8JLB - chains D and I of the 10 polymer chains in the assembly; structure by electron microscopy, 2.36 A resolution.

Chain D:
Molecule: Histone H2B type 1-J
From: Homo sapiens
UniProtKB: P06899 (H2B1J_HUMAN); residues 0-125 here correspond to UniProt positions 1-126 (UniProt number = residue number + 1)
Sequence (129 residues; numbered -3 to 125; the number before each row is that of its first residue; numbers below 1 keep their minus sign (Gly-3 is residue -3)):
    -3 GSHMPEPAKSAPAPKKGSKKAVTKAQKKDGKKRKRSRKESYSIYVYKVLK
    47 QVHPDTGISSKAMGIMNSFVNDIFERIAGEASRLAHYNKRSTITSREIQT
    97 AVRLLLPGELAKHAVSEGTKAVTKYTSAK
Unresolved in the structure: -3 to 31, 125
Construct notes: expression tag (-3 to -1)
Swiss-Prot annotation at these positions:
  - modified residue: Pro1 (N-acetylproline), Glu2 (ADP-ribosyl glutamic acid), Lys5 (N6-(2-hydroxyisobutyryl)lysine), Ser6 (ADP-ribosylserine), Lys11 (N6-(beta-hydroxybutyryl)lysine), Lys12 (N6-(2-hydroxyisobutyryl)lysine), Ser14 (Phosphoserine), Lys15 (N6-acetyllysine), Lys16 (N6-(beta-hydroxybutyryl)lysine), Lys20 (N6-(2-hydroxyisobutyryl)lysine), Lys23 (N6-(2-hydroxyisobutyryl)lysine), Lys24 (N6-(2-hydroxyisobutyryl)lysine), Lys34 (N6-(2-hydroxyisobutyryl)lysine), Glu35 (PolyADP-ribosyl glutamic acid), Ser36 (Phosphoserine), Lys43 (N6-(2-hydroxyisobutyryl)lysine), Lys46 (N6-(2-hydroxyisobutyryl)lysine), Lys57 (N6,N6-dimethyllysine), Arg79 (Dimethylated arginine), Lys85 (N6,N6,N6-trimethyllysine) and 6 more in UniProt
  - glycosylation: Ser112 (O-linked (GlcNAc) serine)
  - cross-link (Glycyl lysine isopeptide (Lys-Gly)): Lys5 (interchain with G-Cter in SUMO2), Lys20 (interchain with G-Cter in SUMO2), Lys34 (interchain with G-Cter in ubiquitin), Lys120 (interchain with G-Cter in ubiquitin)

Chain I:
Molecule: 145-nt DNA strand
From: synthetic construct
Sequence (145 nucleotides; each row starts with the number of its first residue; numbers below 1 keep their minus sign (DA-72 is residue -72)):
   -72 ATCAGAATCCCGGTGCCGAGGCCGCTCAATTGGTCGTAGACAGCTCTAGC
   -22 ACCGCTTAAACGCACGTACGCGCTGTCCCCCGCGTTTTAACCGCCAAGGG
    28 GATTACTCCCTAGTCTCCAGGCACGTGTCAGATATATACATCGAT

Chain D / chain I interface:
Pairs across the interface (10):
  Ser32(D) - DT30(I)  phosphate contact
  Tyr42(D) - DG-53(I)  hydrogen bond to the phosphate
  Tyr42(D) - DG-52(I)  phosphate contact
  Gly53(D) - DG-53(I)  phosphate contact
  Ile54(D) - DA-54(I)  sugar contact
  Ile54(D) - DG-53(I)  hydrogen bond to the phosphate
  Ser56(D) - DA-54(I)  hydrogen bond to the phosphate
  Arg86(D) - DA-33(I)  salt bridge to the phosphate
  Ser87(D) - DG-34(I)  hydrogen bond to the phosphate
  Thr88(D) - DG-34(I)  hydrogen bond to the phosphate
Also at the interface, not in a pair above, chain D (12 interface residues in all): Arg33, Glu35, Ser55, Lys85
Also at the interface, not in a pair above, chain I (10 interface residues in all): DC-46, DA-45, DA-44, DA-35

Overview:
The interface between chain D and chain I involves 12 residues on one side and 10 on the other; the contacts
include 5 hydrogen bonds and 1 salt bridge. Among the polar pairs are Tyr42(D)-DG-53(I), Ile54(D)-DG-53(I) and
Ser56(D)-DA-54(I).
Here chain D is Histone H2B type 1-J (Homo sapiens) and chain I is a 145-nt DNA strand (synthetic construct).
Entry 8JLB (Cryo-EM structure of the 145 bp human nucleosome containing H3.2 C110A mutant) was determined by
electron microscopy together with 8JL9, 8JLA and 8JLD from the same study.
